2Q9I - chains B and M of the 5 polymer chains in the assembly; structure by X-ray diffraction, 2.80 A resolution.

[Chain B]
Protein: Fibrinogen beta chain
Source organism: Homo sapiens
UniProtKB: P02675 (FIBB_HUMAN); residues 134-461 here correspond to UniProt positions 164-491 (UniProt number = residue number + 30)
Amino-acid sequence (328 residues; each row starts with the number of its first residue):
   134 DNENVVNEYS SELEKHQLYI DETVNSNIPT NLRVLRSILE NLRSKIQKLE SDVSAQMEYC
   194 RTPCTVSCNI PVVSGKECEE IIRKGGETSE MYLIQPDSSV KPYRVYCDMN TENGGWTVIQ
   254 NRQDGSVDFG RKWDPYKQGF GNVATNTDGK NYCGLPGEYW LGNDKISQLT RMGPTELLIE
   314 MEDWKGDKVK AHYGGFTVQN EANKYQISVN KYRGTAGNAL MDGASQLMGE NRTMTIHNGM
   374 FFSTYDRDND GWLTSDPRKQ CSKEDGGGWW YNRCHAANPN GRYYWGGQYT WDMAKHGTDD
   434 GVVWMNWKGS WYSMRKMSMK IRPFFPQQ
Disordered / not traced: 134-156, 460-461
Disulfides: Cys201-Cys286, Cys211-Cys240, Cys394-Cys407
Covalently attached groups: N-acetylglucosamine (NAG) linked to Asn364
Bound ions: Ca2+ site 1 near Gly263 (its only coordinating residue here); Ca2+ site 2: Asp381, Asp383, Trp385
Swiss-Prot annotation at these positions:
  - glycosylation: Asn364 (N-linked (GlcNAc...) asparagine)

[Chain M]
Protein: Fibrin B Knob (MHRPYam)
Amino-acid sequence (5 residues; numbered 1 to 5; the number before each row is that of its first residue):
     1 MHRPY

[How chain B and chain M interact]
Residue-residue contacts - 23 pairs, chain B then chain M:
  Leu360(B) - His2(M)
  Glu363(B) - Tyr5(M)
  Asn364(B) - His2(M)
  Met367(B) - Arg3(M)
  Met367(B) - Tyr5(M)  hydrophobic
  Thr368(B) - Met1(M)
  Thr368(B) - His2(M)
  Trp385(B) - Arg3(M)
  Glu397(B) - Arg3(M)  salt bridge
  Asp398(B) - Arg3(M)  salt bridge
  Arg406(B) - Met1(M)
  Arg406(B) - His2(M)
  Arg406(B) - Arg3(M)  hydrogen bond (side chain-backbone)
  Arg406(B) - Pro4(M)
  Arg406(B) - Tyr5(M)
  Cys407(B) - Met1(M)  hydrogen bond (backbone-backbone)
  Cys407(B) - His2(M)
  Cys407(B) - Arg3(M)
  His408(B) - Met1(M)  hydrogen bond (backbone-backbone)
  Thr431(B) - Arg3(M)
  Asp432(B) - Met1(M)
  Met438(B) - Met1(M)  hydrogen bond (side chain-backbone)
  Trp444(B) - Met1(M)  hydrophobic
Also at the interface, not in a pair above, chain B (17 interface residues in all): Ala409, Ser443

[In short]
17 residues of chain B face 5 of chain M across their interface, with 4 hydrogen bonds and 2 salt bridges.
Polar contacts include Glu397(B)-Arg3(M), Asp398(B)-Arg3(M) and Arg406(B)-Arg3(M). Covalently linked
N-acetylglucosamine: at Asn364(B). The Ca2+ site 2 is built by Asp381(B), Asp383(B) and Trp385(B).
Chain B is Fibrinogen beta chain (Homo sapiens) and chain M is Fibrin B Knob (MHRPYam); the structure, Crystal
Structure of D-Dimer from Human Fibrin Complexed with Met-His-Arg-Pro-Tyr-amide, was determined by X-ray
diffraction (same publication as 2Z4E).
